Entry 7XED (X-ray diffraction, 2.50 A resolution); this record covers chains C and D of the 4 polymer chains in the assembly.

Chain C (and D):
Name: U-box domain-containing protein 12
Organism: Oryza sativa Japonica Group
Notes: EC 2.3.2.27; chain D of this document is another copy of the same molecule, construct and numbering; everything in this record applies to it too
Reference sequence: Q5VRH9 (PUB12_ORYSJ); residues 227-303 here = UniProt positions 227-303
Amino-acid sequence (80 residues; each row starts with the number of its first residue):
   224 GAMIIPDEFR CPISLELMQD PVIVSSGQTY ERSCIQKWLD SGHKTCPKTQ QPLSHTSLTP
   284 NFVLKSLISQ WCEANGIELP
Disordered / not traced: 224-226 (chain D: 224)
Differences from the reference sequence: expression tag (224-226)

How chain C and chain D interact:
Residue-residue contacts - 34 pairs, chain C then chain D:
  Glu231(C) with Val286(D); Ser289(D); Leu290(D); Gln293(D), hydrogen bond
  Ile246(C) with Ile246(D), hydrophobic; Pro283(D)
  Ser248(C) with Thr282(D)
  Ser249(C) with Phe285(D)
  Gly250(C) with Pro283(D); Phe285(D)
  Gln251(C) with Phe285(D)
  Thr252(C) with Val286(D)
  His278(C) with Ser280(D)
  Thr282(C) with Ile246(D); Val247(D); Ser248(D); Gly250(D)
  Pro283(C) with Ile246(D); Gly250(D)
  Asn284(C) with Asn284(D), hydrogen bond; Val286(D)
  Phe285(C) with Ser249(D); Gly250(D); Gln251(D)
  Val286(C) with Glu231(D); Thr252(D)
  Leu287(C) with Val286(D), hydrophobic; Leu290(D), hydrophobic
  Ser289(C) with Glu231(D), hydrogen bond
  Leu290(C) with Glu231(D); Phe232(D), hydrophobic; Leu287(D), hydrophobic; Leu290(D), hydrophobic
  Gln293(C) with Glu231(D), hydrogen bond
Other interface residues (no listed pair), chain C (18 interface residues in all): Phe232
Other interface residues (no listed pair), chain D (20 interface residues in all): His278

In short:
18 residues of chain C face 20 of chain D across their interface; the contacts include 4 hydrogen bonds. Among
the polar pairs are Glu231(C)-Gln293(D), Asn284(C)-Asn284(D) and Ser289(C)-Glu231(D).
Chain C and chain D are both U-box domain-containing protein 12 (Oryza sativa Japonica Group); the structure,
Crystal Structure of OsCIE1-Ubox and OsUBC8 complex, was determined by X-ray diffraction.
